PDB entry 6IJ4 | X-ray diffraction, 1.86 A resolution | chain A

== Chain A ==
Name: Poly(ethylene terephthalate) hydrolase
Organism: Ideonella sakaiensis
Notes: EC 3.1.1.101
UniProt: A0A0K8P6T7 (PETH_IDESA); residue numbers follow UniProt; this construct covers 34-290
Sequence (300 residues; numbered 13 to 312; the number before each row is that of its first residue):
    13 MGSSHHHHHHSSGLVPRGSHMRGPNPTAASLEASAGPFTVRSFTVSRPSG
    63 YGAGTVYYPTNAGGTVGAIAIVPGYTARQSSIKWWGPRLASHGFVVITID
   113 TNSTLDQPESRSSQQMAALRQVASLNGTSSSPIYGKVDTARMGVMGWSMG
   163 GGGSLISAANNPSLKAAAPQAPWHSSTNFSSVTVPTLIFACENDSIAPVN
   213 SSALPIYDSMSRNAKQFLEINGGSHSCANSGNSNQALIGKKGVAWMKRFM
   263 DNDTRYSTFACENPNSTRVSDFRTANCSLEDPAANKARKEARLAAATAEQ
Unresolved in the structure: 13-29, 292-312
Differences from the reference sequence: initiating methionine (13); expression tag (14-33, 291-312); engineered mutation Glu121 (Ser in A0A0K8P6T7), His186 (Asp in A0A0K8P6T7)
Disulfide bonds: Cys203-Cys239, Cys273-Cys289

== Overview ==
Chain A is Poly(ethylene terephthalate) hydrolase (Ideonella sakaiensis); the structure, Crystal structure of
PETase S121E, D186H mutant from Ideonella sakaiensis, was determined by X-ray diffraction, deposited together
with 6IJ3, 6IJ5 and 6IJ6.
